PDB entry 9MSH | electron microscopy, 2.80 A resolution | chains J and M of the 8 polymer chains in the assembly

== Chain J ==
Molecule: DNA-directed RNA polymerase subunit beta'
Source organism: Escherichia coli
Notes: EC 2.7.7.6
Reference sequence: P0A8T7 (RPOC_ECOLI); numbering as in UniProt (aligned over 1-1407)
Sequence (1415 residues; numbered 1 to 1415; the number before each row is that of its first residue):
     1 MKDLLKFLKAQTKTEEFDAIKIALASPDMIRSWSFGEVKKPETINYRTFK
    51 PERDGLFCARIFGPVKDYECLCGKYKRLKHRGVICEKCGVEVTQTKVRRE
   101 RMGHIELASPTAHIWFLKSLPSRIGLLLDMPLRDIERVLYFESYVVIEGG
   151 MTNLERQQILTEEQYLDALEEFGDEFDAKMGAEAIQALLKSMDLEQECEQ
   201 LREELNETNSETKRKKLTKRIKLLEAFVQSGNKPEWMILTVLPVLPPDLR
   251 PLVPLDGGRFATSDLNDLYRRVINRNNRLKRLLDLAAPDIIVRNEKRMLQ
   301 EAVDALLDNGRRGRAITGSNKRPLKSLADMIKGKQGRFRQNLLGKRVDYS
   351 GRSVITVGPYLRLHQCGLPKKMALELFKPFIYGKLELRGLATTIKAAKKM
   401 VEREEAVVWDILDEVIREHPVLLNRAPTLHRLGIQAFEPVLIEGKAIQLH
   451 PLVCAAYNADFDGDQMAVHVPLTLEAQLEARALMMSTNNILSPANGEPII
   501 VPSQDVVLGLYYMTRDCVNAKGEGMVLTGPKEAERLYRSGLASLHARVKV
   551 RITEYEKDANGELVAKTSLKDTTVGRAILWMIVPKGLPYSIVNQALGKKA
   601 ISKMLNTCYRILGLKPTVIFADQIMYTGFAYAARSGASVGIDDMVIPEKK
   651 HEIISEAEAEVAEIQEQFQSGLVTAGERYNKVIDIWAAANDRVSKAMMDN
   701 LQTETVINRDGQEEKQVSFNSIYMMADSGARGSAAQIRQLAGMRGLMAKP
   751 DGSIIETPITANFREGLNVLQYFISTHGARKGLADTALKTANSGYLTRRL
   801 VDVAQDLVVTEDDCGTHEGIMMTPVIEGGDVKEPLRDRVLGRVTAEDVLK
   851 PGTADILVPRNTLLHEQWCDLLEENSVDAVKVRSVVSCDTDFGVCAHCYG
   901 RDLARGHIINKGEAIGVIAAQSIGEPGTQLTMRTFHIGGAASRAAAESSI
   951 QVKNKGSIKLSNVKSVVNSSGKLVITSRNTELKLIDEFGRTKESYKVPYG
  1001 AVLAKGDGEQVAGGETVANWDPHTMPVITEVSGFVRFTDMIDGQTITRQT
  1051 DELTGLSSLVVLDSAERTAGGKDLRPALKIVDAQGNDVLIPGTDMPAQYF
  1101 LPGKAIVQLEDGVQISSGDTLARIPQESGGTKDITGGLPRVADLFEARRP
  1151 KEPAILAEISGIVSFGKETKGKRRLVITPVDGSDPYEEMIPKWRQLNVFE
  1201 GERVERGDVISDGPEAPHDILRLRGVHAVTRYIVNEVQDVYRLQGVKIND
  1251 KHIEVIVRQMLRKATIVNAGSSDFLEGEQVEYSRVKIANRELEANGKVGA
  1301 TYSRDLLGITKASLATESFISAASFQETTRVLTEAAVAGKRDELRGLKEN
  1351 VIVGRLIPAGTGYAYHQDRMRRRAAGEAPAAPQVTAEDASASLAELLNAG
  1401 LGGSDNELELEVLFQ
Disordered / not traced: 1, 933-947, 1127-1133, 1374-1415
Sequence notes: expression tag (1408-1415)
Ion coordination: Zn2+ site 1: Cys70, Cys72, Cys85, Cys88; Mg2+: Asp460, Asp462, Asp464; Zn2+ site 2: Cys814, Cys888, Cys895, Cys898
Curated features (UniProtKB/Swiss-Prot):
  - binding site (Zn(2+)): Cys70, Cys72, Cys85, Cys88, Cys814, Cys888, Cys895, Cys898
  - binding site (Mg(2+)): Asp460, Asp462, Asp464
  - modified residue: Lys983 (N6-acetyllysine)
  - mutagenesis: Gln504 (Q504P: Resistant to antibiotics salinamide A and B), Asn690 (N690D: Resistant to antibiotics salinamide A and B), Met697 (M697V: Resistant to antibiotics salinamide A and B), Ala735 (A735T: Resistant to antibiotics salinamide A and B), Arg738 (R738C/H/P/S: Resistant to antibiotics salinamide A and B), Ala748 (A748E: Resistant to antibiotics salinamide A and B), Pro758 (P758S/T: Resistant to antibiotics salinamide A and B), Phe763 (F763C: Resistant to antibiotics salinamide A and B), Ser775 (S775A: Resistant to antibiotics salinamide A and B), Ala779 (A779T/V: Resistant to antibiotics salinamide A and B), Arg780 (R780C: Resistant to antibiotics salinamide A and B), Gly782 (G782A/C: Resistant to antibiotics salinamide A and B), 1 further mutagenesis entry in UniProt

== Chain M ==
Molecule: RNA polymerase sigma-54 factor
Source organism: Escherichia coli
Reference sequence: P24255 (RP54_ECOLI); numbering as in UniProt (aligned over 1-477)
Sequence (477 residues; row label = number of the first residue in the row):
     1 MKQGLQLRLSQQLAMTPQLQQAIRLLQLSTLELQQELQQALESNPLLEQI
    51 DTHEEIDTRETQDSETLDTADALEQKEMPEELPLDASWDTIYTAGTPSGT
   101 SGDYIDDELPVYQGETTQTLQDYLMWQVELTPFSDTDRAIATSIVDAVDE
   151 TGYLTVPLEDILESIGDEEIDIDEVEAVLKRIQRFDPVGVAAKDLRDCLL
   201 IQLSQFDKTTPWLEEARLIISDHLDLLANHDFRTLMRVTRLKEDVLKEAV
   251 NLIQSLDPRPGQSIQTGEPEYVIPDVLVRKHNGHWTVELNSDSIPRLQIN
   301 QHYASMCNNARNDGDSQFIRSNLQDAKWLIKSLESRNDTLLRVSRCIVEQ
   351 QQAFFEQGEEYMKPMVLADIAQAVEMHESTISRVTTQKYLHSPRGIFELK
   401 YFFSSHVNTEGGGEASSTAIRALVKKLIAAENPAKPLSDSKLTSLLSEQG
   451 IMVARRTVAKYRESLSIPPSNQRKQLV
Disordered / not traced: 1-87, 304-321, 475-477
Curated features (UniProtKB/Swiss-Prot):
  - DNA-binding region: Val366 to Thr385 (H-T-H motif)
  - motif: Ala454 to Arg462 (RPON box)
What the authors report for this chain:
  - binding site for dhsU (-60 to +30) non-template strand: Trp328

== Chain J / chain M interface ==
Residue-residue contacts - 35 pairs, chain J then chain M:
  Lys2(J) - Gly166(M)
  Asp3(J) - Gly166(M)
  Asp3(J) - Asp167(M)
  Leu4(J) - Ala139(M)
  Leu4(J) - Ile165(M)  hydrogen bond (backbone-backbone)
  Leu5(J) - Thr136(M)
  Leu5(J) - Ala139(M)  hydrophobic
  Arg47(J) - Arg383(M)
  Arg47(J) - Gln387(M)
  Phe49(J) - Gln387(M)
  Arg77(J) - Asp146(M)
  Leu78(J) - Ser143(M)
  Leu78(J) - Asp146(M)  hydrogen bond (backbone-side chain)
  Lys79(J) - Asp160(M)
  Lys79(J) - Glu163(M)  salt bridge
  Lys79(J) - Ser164(M)
  Arg81(J) - Ser164(M)  hydrogen bond (side chain-backbone)
  Leu252(J) - Tyr112(M)
  Val253(J) - Tyr112(M)  hydrophobic
  Pro254(J) - Tyr112(M)
  Gly257(J) - Tyr271(M)
  Arg259(J) - Ile273(M)
  Arg259(J) - Asp292(M)  salt bridge
  Arg275(J) - Asp325(M)  salt bridge
  Arg314(J) - Tyr303(M)
  Arg314(J) - Asn322(M)
  Arg322(J) - Asp107(M)  salt bridge
  Arg322(J) - Leu109(M)
  Thr393(J) - Arg181(M)
  Ile394(J) - Trp126(M)  hydrophobic
  Ile394(J) - Leu130(M)  hydrophobic
  Lys395(J) - Arg184(M)
  Lys395(J) - Asp186(M)
  Lys395(J) - Val188(M)
  Lys399(J) - Asp186(M)  salt bridge
Also at the interface, not in a pair above, chain J (32 interface residues in all): Leu8, Tyr46, Tyr68, Pro251, Asp256, Arg278, Lys325, Met330, Arg337, Lys398
Also at the interface, not in a pair above, chain M (37 interface residues in all): Glu108, Val111, Gln113, Tyr123, Gln127, Asp135, Thr142, Ala147, Thr155, Val156

== Summary ==
32 residues of chain J and 37 residues of chain M are in contact; the contacts include 3 hydrogen bonds and 5
salt bridges. Polar contacts include Lys79(J)-Glu163(M), Arg259(J)-Asp292(M) and Arg275(J)-Asp325(M). From the
paper: a binding site for dhsU (-60 to +30) non-template strand at Trp328(M).
Here chain J is DNA-directed RNA polymerase subunit beta' and chain M is RNA polymerase sigma-54 factor, both
from Escherichia coli. Entry 9MSH (de novo SigN RNA polymerase open complex (RPo)) was determined by electron
microscopy together with 9MSE, 9MSF, 9MSG and 9MSJ from the same study.
